6KMZ - chains a and b of the 5 polymer chains in the assembly; structure by X-ray diffraction, 3.61 A resolution.

Chain a (and b):
Molecule: Caspase-4
Source organism: Homo sapiens
Notes: EC 3.4.22.57; chain b of this document is another copy of the same molecule, construct and numbering; everything in this record applies to it too
UniProtKB: P49662 (CASP4_HUMAN); residues 290-377 here = UniProt positions 290-377
Amino-acid sequence (88 residues; row label = number of the first residue in the row):
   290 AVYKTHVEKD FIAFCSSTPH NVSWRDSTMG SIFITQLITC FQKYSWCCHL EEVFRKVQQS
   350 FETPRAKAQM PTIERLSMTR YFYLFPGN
Curated features (UniProtKB/Swiss-Prot):
  - modified residue: R314 (Microbial infection: ADP-riboxanated arginine)
  - mutagenesis: V291 (V291N: Abolished interaction with Gasdermin-D (GSDMD) and ability to mediate its cleavage. Strongly decreased ability to cleave IL18), K293 (K293A: Strongly decreased ability to cleave IL18), R314 (R314A: Abolished ability to cleave Gasdermin-D (GSDMD). Abolished ability to cleave IL18), I321 (I321D: Abolished ability to cleave IL18), K356 (K356D: Abolished binding to IL18 and ability to mediate its cleavage)

Interface between chain a and chain b:
Residue-residue contacts (63):
  K293(a) with P353(b); A355(b), hydrogen bond (side chain-backbone)
  H295(a) with F350(b), hydrogen bond (side chain-backbone); E351(b), hydrogen bond (side chain-backbone); A357(b); Q358(b); M359(b)
  E297(a) with T307(b); P308(b)
  K298(a) with E351(b)
  T307(a) with E297(b)
  P308(a) with E297(b); R364(b)
  E340(a) with E340(b); R344(b), salt bridge
  E341(a) with Y370(b)
  R344(a) with E340(b), salt bridge; L365(b); M367(b), hydrogen bond (side chain-backbone); T368(b); R369(b), hydrogen bond (side chain-backbone); Y370(b)
  Q347(a) with L365(b), hydrogen bond (side chain-backbone); M367(b); T368(b)
  Q348(a) with T368(b)
  F350(a) with H295(b), hydrogen bond (backbone-side chain)
  E351(a) with H295(b), hydrogen bond (backbone-side chain); K298(b); T368(b), hydrogen bond; R369(b), salt bridge
  P353(a) with K293(b); H295(b)
  A355(a) with K293(b)
  A357(a) with H295(b)
  Q358(a) with H295(b)
  M359(a) with H295(b); T368(b)
  T361(a) with L365(b); S366(b)
  I362(a) with E363(b); R364(b), hydrogen bond (backbone-backbone); L365(b), hydrogen bond (backbone-backbone)
  E363(a) with I362(b); R364(b)
  R364(a) with P308(b); I362(b), hydrogen bond (backbone-backbone); E363(b)
  L365(a) with R344(b); Q347(b), hydrogen bond (backbone-side chain); T361(b); I362(b), hydrogen bond (backbone-backbone)
  S366(a) with T361(b)
  M367(a) with R344(b), hydrogen bond (backbone-side chain); Q347(b)
  T368(a) with Q347(b); Q348(b); E351(b), hydrogen bond; M359(b)
  R369(a) with R344(b), hydrogen bond (backbone-side chain); E351(b), salt bridge
  Y370(a) with E341(b); R344(b)
Also at the interface, not in a pair above, chain a (31 interface residues in all): V296, T352, P360
Also at the interface, not in a pair above, chain b (31 interface residues in all): T294, N310, P360

Overview:
The chain a/chain b interface involves 31 residues from each chain, with 17 hydrogen bonds and 4 salt bridges.
Among the polar pairs are E340(a)-R344(b), E351(a)-R369(b) and K293(a)-A355(b). From UniProt: 5 mutagenesis
sites on chain a.
Chain a and chain b are both Caspase-4 (Homo sapiens); the structure, caspase-4 P22/P10 C258A in complex with
human GSDMD-C domain, was determined by X-ray diffraction together with 6KMT, 6KMU, 6KMV, 6KN0 and 6KN1 from
the same study.
